Entry 7E7B (electron microscopy, 2.60 A resolution); this record covers chains B and C of the 3 polymer chains in the assembly.

Chain B (and C):
Name: Spike glycoprotein, Collagen alpha-1(I) chain
Organism: Severe acute respiratory syndrome coronavirus 2
Notes: chain C of this document is another copy of the same molecule, construct and numbering; everything in this record applies to it too
UniProtKB: chimeric construct of P0DTC2, P02452: residues 1-1211 from P0DTC2 (SPIKE_SARS2) positions 1-1211 (same numbers); residues 1214-1520 from P02452 positions 1156-1462 (UniProt number = residue number - 58)
Chain sequence (1520 residues; each row starts with the number of its first residue):
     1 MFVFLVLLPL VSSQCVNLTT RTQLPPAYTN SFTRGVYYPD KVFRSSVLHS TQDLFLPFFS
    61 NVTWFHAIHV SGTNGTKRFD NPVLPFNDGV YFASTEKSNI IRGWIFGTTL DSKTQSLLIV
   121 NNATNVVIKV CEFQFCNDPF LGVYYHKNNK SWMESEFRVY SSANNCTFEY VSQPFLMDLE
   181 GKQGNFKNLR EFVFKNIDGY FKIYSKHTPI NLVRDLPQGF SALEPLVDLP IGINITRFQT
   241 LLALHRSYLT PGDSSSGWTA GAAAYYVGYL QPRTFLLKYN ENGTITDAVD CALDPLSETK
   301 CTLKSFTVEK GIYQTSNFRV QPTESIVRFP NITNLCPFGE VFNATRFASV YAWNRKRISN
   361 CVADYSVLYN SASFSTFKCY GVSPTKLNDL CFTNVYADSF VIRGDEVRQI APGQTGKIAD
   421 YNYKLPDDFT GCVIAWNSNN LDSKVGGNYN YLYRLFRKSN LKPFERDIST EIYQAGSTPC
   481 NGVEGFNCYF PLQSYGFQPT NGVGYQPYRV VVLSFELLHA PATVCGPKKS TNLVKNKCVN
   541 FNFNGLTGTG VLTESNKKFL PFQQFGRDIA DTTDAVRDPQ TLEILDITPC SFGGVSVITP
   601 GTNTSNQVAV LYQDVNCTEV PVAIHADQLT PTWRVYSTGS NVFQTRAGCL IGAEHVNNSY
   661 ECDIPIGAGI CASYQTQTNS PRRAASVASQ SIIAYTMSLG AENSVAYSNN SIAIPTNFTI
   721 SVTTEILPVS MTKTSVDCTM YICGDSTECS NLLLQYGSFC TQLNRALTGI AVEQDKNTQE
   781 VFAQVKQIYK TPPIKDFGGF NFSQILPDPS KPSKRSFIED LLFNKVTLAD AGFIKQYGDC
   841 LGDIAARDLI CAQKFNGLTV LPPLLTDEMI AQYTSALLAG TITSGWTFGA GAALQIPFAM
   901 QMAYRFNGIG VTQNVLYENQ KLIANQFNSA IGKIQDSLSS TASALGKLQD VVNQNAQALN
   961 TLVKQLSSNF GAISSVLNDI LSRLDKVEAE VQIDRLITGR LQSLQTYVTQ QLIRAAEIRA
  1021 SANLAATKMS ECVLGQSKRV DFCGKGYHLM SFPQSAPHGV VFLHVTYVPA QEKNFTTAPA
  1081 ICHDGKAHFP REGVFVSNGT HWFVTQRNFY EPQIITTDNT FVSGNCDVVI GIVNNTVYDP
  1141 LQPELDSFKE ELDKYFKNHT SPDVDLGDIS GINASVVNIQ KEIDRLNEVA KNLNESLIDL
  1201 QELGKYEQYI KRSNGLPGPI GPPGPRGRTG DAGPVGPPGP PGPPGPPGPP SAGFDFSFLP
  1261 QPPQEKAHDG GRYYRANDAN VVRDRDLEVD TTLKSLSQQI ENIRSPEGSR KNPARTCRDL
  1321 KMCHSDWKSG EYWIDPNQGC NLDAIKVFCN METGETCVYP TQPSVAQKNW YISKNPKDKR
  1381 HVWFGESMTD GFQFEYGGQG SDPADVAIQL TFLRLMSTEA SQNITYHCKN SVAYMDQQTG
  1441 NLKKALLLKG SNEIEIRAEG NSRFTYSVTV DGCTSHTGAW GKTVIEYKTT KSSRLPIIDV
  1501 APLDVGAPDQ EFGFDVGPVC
Not modelled in the structure: 1-13, 71-75, 618-632, 677-688, 1148-1520
Differences from the reference sequence: engineered mutation Ala-685 (Arg in P0DTC2); linker (1212-1213); variant Asn-1277 (Asp1219 in P02452), Lys-1449 (Gln1391 in P02452), Ser-1492 (Thr1434 in P02452)
Swiss-Prot annotation at these positions:
  - region: Asn-280 to Cys-301 (Putative superantigen), Arg-403 to Asp-405 (Integrin-binding motif), Asn-448 to Phe-456 (Immunodominant HLA epitope recognized by the CD8+), Pro-681 to Ala-684 (Putative superantigen), Ser-816 to Tyr-837 (Fusion peptide 1), Lys-835 to Phe-855 (Fusion peptide 2), Asp-1163 to Glu-1202 (Heptad repeat 2), Ser-1251 to Ala-1276 (Nonhelical region (C-terminal))
  - site: Arg-815, Ser-816 (Cleavage)
  - glycosylation: Asn-17 (N-linked (GlcNAc...) (complex) asparagine), Asn-61 (N-linked (GlcNAc...) (hybrid) asparagine), Asn-74 (N-linked (GlcNAc...) (complex) asparagine), Asn-122 (N-linked (GlcNAc...) (hybrid) asparagine), Asn-149 (N-linked (GlcNAc...) (complex) asparagine), Asn-165 (N-linked (GlcNAc...) (complex) asparagine), Asn-234 (N-linked (GlcNAc...) (high mannose) asparagine), Asn-282 (N-linked (GlcNAc...) (complex) asparagine), Thr-323 (O-linked (GalNAc) threonine), Ser-325 (O-linked (HexNAc...) serine), Asn-331 (N-linked (GlcNAc...) (complex) asparagine), Asn-343 (N-linked (GlcNAc...) (complex) asparagine), Asn-603 (N-linked (GlcNAc...) (hybrid) asparagine), Asn-616 (N-linked (GlcNAc...) (complex) asparagine), Asn-657 (N-linked (GlcNAc...) (complex) asparagine), Thr-676 (O-linked (GlcNAc...) threonine), Thr-678 (O-linked (GlcNAc...) threonine), Asn-709 (N-linked (GlcNAc...) (high mannose) asparagine), Asn-717 (N-linked (GlcNAc...) (hybrid) asparagine), Asn-801 (N-linked (GlcNAc...) (hybrid) asparagine) and 7 more in UniProt
  - binding site (Ca(2+)): Asp-1335, Asn-1337, Gln-1338, Cys-1340, Asp-1343
  - modified residue: Pro-1217 (4-hydroxyproline), Pro-1222 (3-hydroxyproline), Pro-1223 (4-hydroxyproline), Pro-1237 (3-hydroxyproline), Pro-1238 (4-hydroxyproline), Pro-1240 (3-hydroxyproline), Pro-1241 (4-hydroxyproline), Pro-1243 (3-hydroxyproline), Pro-1244 (4-hydroxyproline), Pro-1247 (4-hydroxyproline), Pro-1250 (4-hydroxyproline), Lys-1266 (Allysine)
Cystine bridges: Cys-15/Cys-136, Cys-131/Cys-166, Cys-291/Cys-301, Cys-336/Cys-361, Cys-379/Cys-432, Cys-391/Cys-525, Cys-480/Cys-488, Cys-538/Cys-590, Cys-617/Cys-649, Cys-662/Cys-671, Cys-738/Cys-760, Cys-743/Cys-749, Cys-840/Cys-851, Cys-1032/Cys-1043, Cys-1082/Cys-1126
Glycans and other covalent adducts: N-acetylglucosamine (NAG) linked to Asn-17, Asn-61, Asn-122, Asn-149, Asn-165, Asn-234, Asn-282, Asn-331, Asn-343, Asn-603, Asn-616, Asn-657, Asn-709, Asn-717, Asn-801, Asn-1074, Asn-1098, Asn-1134
Ligand contacts:
  - Elaidic acid (ELA), molecule 1: Cys-336, Pro-337, Phe-338, Val-341, Phe-342, Ile-358, Ala-363, Tyr-365, Leu-368, Tyr-369, Phe-374, Phe-377, Leu-387, Phe-392, Val-395, Ile-434, Leu-513, Phe-515, Val-524
  - Elaidic acid (ELA), molecule 2: Arg-408, Gln-409, Thr-415, Gly-416
  - Polysorbate 80 (VCG; 2-hydroxyethyl 2-deoxy-3,5-bis-O-(2-hydroxyethyl)-6-O-(2-{[(9E)-octadec-9-enoyl]oxy}ethyl)-alpha-L-xylo-hexofuranoside), molecule 1: Ile-101, Trp-104, Ile-119, Asn-121, Val-126, Ile-128, Phe-168, Tyr-170, Ser-172, Phe-175, Met-177, Arg-190, Phe-192, Ile-203, Leu-226, Val-227, Asp-228, Leu-229, Pro-230
  - Polysorbate 80 (VCG), molecule 2: Arg-355, Lys-356, Arg-357, Tyr-396
Reported in the primary citation:
  - post-translational modification sites: Asn-17
  - binding site for Polysorbate 80: Asn-121, Phe-175, Met-177, Arg-190
  - binding site for Elaidic acid: Arg-408

Interface between chain B and chain C:
Residue-residue contacts (233):
  Gln-52(B) / Asn-751(C)
  Gln-52(B) / Leu-754(C)
  Gln-314(B) / Ser-735(C)
  Gln-314(B) / Leu-861(C)
  Ser-316(B) / Asp-737(C)
  Asn-317(B) / Asp-737(C)  hydrogen bond (backbone-side chain)
  Asn-317(B) / Met-740(C)
  Asn-317(B) / Gly-857(C)
  Arg-319(B) / Asp-737(C)  salt bridge
  Arg-319(B) / Thr-739(C)
  Arg-319(B) / Met-740(C)
  Arg-319(B) / Gly-744(C)
  Arg-355(B) / Tyr-200(C)  hydrogen bond
  Arg-355(B) / Pro-230(C)
  Gly-381(B) / Arg-983(C)  hydrogen bond (backbone-side chain)
  Val-382(B) / Arg-983(C)
  Ser-383(B) / Arg-983(C)  hydrogen bond (backbone-backbone)
  Ser-383(B) / Leu-984(C)
  Ser-383(B) / Asp-985(C)  hydrogen bond (side chain-backbone)
  Ser-383(B) / Glu-988(C)  hydrogen bond
  Thr-385(B) / Asp-985(C)
  Lys-386(B) / Leu-981(C)
  Lys-386(B) / Ser-982(C)
  Lys-386(B) / Arg-983(C)
  Lys-386(B) / Leu-984(C)
  Leu-390(B) / Ser-982(C)
  Tyr-396(B) / Tyr-200(C)
  Tyr-396(B) / Pro-230(C)
  Arg-403(B) / Ser-373(C)  hydrogen bond
  Asp-405(B) / Ser-373(C)  hydrogen bond
  Asp-405(B) / Phe-374(C)
  Asp-405(B) / Ser-375(C)
  Arg-408(B) / Phe-374(C)  hydrogen bond (side chain-backbone)
  Arg-408(B) / Ser-375(C)
  Arg-408(B) / Phe-377(C)
  Gly-413(B) / Pro-384(C)
  Gly-413(B) / Thr-385(C)
  Gln-414(B) / Thr-385(C)
  Thr-415(B) / Tyr-365(C)  hydrogen bond
  Thr-415(B) / Tyr-369(C)
  Thr-415(B) / Phe-377(C)
  Thr-415(B) / Pro-384(C)
  Gly-416(B) / Tyr-369(C)
  Lys-417(B) / Tyr-369(C)
  Asp-420(B) / Tyr-369(C)  hydrogen bond
  Tyr-421(B) / Tyr-369(C)  hydrophobic
  Pro-426(B) / Asp-198(C)
  Leu-455(B) / Tyr-369(C)
  Leu-455(B) / Asn-370(C)
  Pro-463(B) / Asp-198(C)
  Pro-463(B) / Gly-199(C)
  Phe-464(B) / Asp-198(C)
  Phe-464(B) / Gly-199(C)
  Phe-464(B) / Gly-232(C)
  Glu-465(B) / Gly-232(C)
  Glu-465(B) / Asn-234(C)
  Arg-466(B) / Ile-231(C)
  Arg-466(B) / Gly-232(C)  hydrogen bond (backbone-backbone)
  Ile-468(B) / Gln-115(C)
  Ile-468(B) / Glu-132(C)
  Ile-468(B) / Asn-165(C)
  Ser-469(B) / Lys-113(C)
  Glu-471(B) / Lys-113(C)
  Val-503(B) / Val-503(C)  hydrophobic
  Tyr-505(B) / Ser-373(C)
  Leu-517(B) / Arg-983(C)
  Leu-518(B) / Asp-979(C)
  Leu-518(B) / Ser-982(C)
  Gly-545(B) / Ser-982(C)
  Leu-546(B) / Ser-982(C)
  Thr-547(B) / Asn-978(C)
  Thr-547(B) / Ser-982(C)  hydrogen bond
  Gly-548(B) / Asn-978(C)
  Val-551(B) / Tyr-837(C)
  Lys-557(B) / Phe-43(C)
  Lys-557(B) / Asp-843(C)
  Lys-558(B) / Phe-43(C)
  Phe-559(B) / Phe-43(C)  hydrophobic
  Leu-560(B) / Glu-224(C)
  Phe-562(B) / Lys-41(C)
  Phe-562(B) / Glu-224(C)
  Phe-562(B) / Pro-225(C)
  Gln-563(B) / Lys-41(C)
  Gln-563(B) / Val-42(C)
  Gln-563(B) / Phe-43(C)
  Phe-565(B) / Val-42(C)
  Phe-565(B) / Phe-43(C)  hydrogen bond (backbone-backbone)
  Gly-566(B) / Phe-43(C)
  Arg-567(B) / Val-42(C)
  Arg-567(B) / Phe-43(C)  hydrogen bond (backbone-backbone)
  Ile-569(B) / Val-47(C)  hydrophobic
  Ile-569(B) / Val-963(C)  hydrophobic
  Ile-569(B) / Ser-967(C)
  Ala-570(B) / Leu-966(C)
  Ala-570(B) / Ser-967(C)
  Asp-571(B) / Ser-975(C)
  Asp-571(B) / Val-976(C)
  Asp-574(B) / Ala-846(C)
  Asp-586(B) / Asp-843(C)
  Thr-588(B) / Tyr-837(C)
  Thr-588(B) / Leu-841(C)
  Thr-588(B) / Gly-842(C)
  Thr-588(B) / Phe-855(C)
  Pro-589(B) / Tyr-837(C)  hydrogen bond (backbone-side chain)
  Pro-589(B) / Phe-855(C)  hydrophobic
  Cys-590(B) / Asp-745(C)
  Ser-591(B) / Met-740(C)
  Ser-591(B) / Asp-745(C)  hydrogen bond
  Ser-591(B) / Phe-855(C)
  Phe-592(B) / Lys-835(C)
  Phe-592(B) / Gln-836(C)
  Phe-592(B) / Tyr-837(C)  hydrophobic
  Phe-592(B) / Cys-840(C)  hydrophobic
  Phe-592(B) / Lys-854(C)
  Phe-592(B) / Phe-855(C)  hydrophobic
  Gln-613(B) / Leu-861(C)
  Asp-614(B) / Phe-833(C)
  Asp-614(B) / Ile-834(C)
  Asp-614(B) / Lys-835(C)
  Asp-614(B) / Gln-836(C)
  Asp-614(B) / Lys-854(C)  salt bridge
  Asn-616(B) / Gln-836(C)
  Arg-634(B) / Tyr-837(C)
  Gln-644(B) / Ile-834(C)
  Thr-645(B) / Ile-834(C)
  Arg-646(B) / Gly-832(C)
  Arg-646(B) / Ile-834(C)
  Arg-646(B) / Thr-866(C)
  Arg-646(B) / Glu-868(C)  salt bridge
  Ala-647(B) / Pro-862(C)  hydrophobic
  Gly-648(B) / Ile-834(C)
  Pro-665(B) / Leu-864(C)  hydrophobic
  Gly-667(B) / Pro-863(C)
  Gly-667(B) / Leu-864(C)
  Ala-668(B) / Pro-863(C)  hydrogen bond (backbone-backbone)
  Ala-668(B) / Leu-864(C)
  Ala-668(B) / Thr-866(C)
  Gly-669(B) / Leu-864(C)  hydrogen bond (backbone-backbone)
  Gly-669(B) / Met-869(C)
  Ile-670(B) / Leu-864(C)
  Thr-696(B) / Met-869(C)
  Met-697(B) / Leu-864(C)  hydrophobic
  Met-697(B) / Met-869(C)  hydrophobic
  Leu-699(B) / Met-869(C)
  Leu-699(B) / Gln-872(C)
  Leu-699(B) / Tyr-873(C)  hydrogen bond (backbone-side chain)
  Gly-700(B) / Lys-786(C)
  Ala-701(B) / Lys-786(C)
  Ala-701(B) / Gln-787(C)
  Ala-701(B) / Ile-788(C)  hydrogen bond (backbone-backbone)
  Glu-702(B) / Ile-788(C)
  Asn-703(B) / Gln-787(C)  hydrogen bond
  Asn-703(B) / Ile-788(C)  hydrogen bond (backbone-backbone)
  Asn-703(B) / Tyr-789(C)
  Asn-703(B) / Lys-790(C)  hydrogen bond (backbone-backbone)
  Val-705(B) / Tyr-789(C)  hydrophobic
  Val-705(B) / Thr-883(C)
  Val-705(B) / Gln-895(C)
  Ala-706(B) / Gln-895(C)
  Tyr-707(B) / Asp-796(C)  hydrogen bond (side chain-backbone)
  Tyr-707(B) / Phe-797(C)
  Tyr-707(B) / Thr-883(C)
  Tyr-707(B) / Ile-896(C)
  Tyr-707(B) / Pro-897(C)  hydrophobic
  Tyr-707(B) / Phe-898(C)  hydrogen bond (side chain-backbone)
  Ser-708(B) / Pro-897(C)
  Asn-709(B) / Pro-897(C)
  Asn-710(B) / Pro-897(C)
  Ser-711(B) / Gln-895(C)  hydrogen bond
  Ser-711(B) / Ile-896(C)
  Ser-711(B) / Pro-897(C)
  Ile-712(B) / Gln-895(C)
  Ala-713(B) / Leu-894(C)
  Ala-713(B) / Gln-895(C)  hydrogen bond (backbone-backbone)
  Pro-715(B) / Leu-894(C)  hydrophobic
  Gln-957(B) / Arg-765(C)
  Thr-961(B) / Ser-758(C)
  Thr-961(B) / Arg-765(C)
  Gln-965(B) / Ser-758(C)
  Gln-965(B) / Phe-759(C)
  Gln-965(B) / Gln-762(C)  hydrogen bond
  Ser-968(B) / Gln-755(C)  hydrogen bond (side chain-backbone)
  Ser-968(B) / Phe-759(C)
  Asn-969(B) / Gln-755(C)
  Phe-970(B) / Tyr-756(C)  hydrogen bond (backbone-side chain)
  Phe-970(B) / Phe-759(C)  hydrophobic
  Gly-971(B) / Tyr-756(C)
  Gly-971(B) / Asp-994(C)
  Asp-985(B) / Gly-413(C)
  Lys-986(B) / Asp-427(C)
  Gln-1002(B) / Phe-759(C)
  Ser-1003(B) / Phe-759(C)
  Thr-1006(B) / Gln-762(C)
  Thr-1006(B) / Gln-1005(C)
  Thr-1009(B) / Thr-1009(C)
  Gln-1010(B) / Gln-762(C)
  Ile-1013(B) / Leu-1012(C)  hydrophobic
  Ile-1013(B) / Ile-1013(C)  hydrophobic
  Glu-1017(B) / Glu-773(C)
  Glu-1017(B) / Arg-1019(C)  salt bridge
  Arg-1039(B) / Glu-1031(C)  salt bridge
  Arg-1039(B) / Arg-1039(C)
  Val-1040(B) / Ser-1030(C)
  Val-1040(B) / Glu-1031(C)
  Val-1040(B) / Leu-1034(C)
  Val-1040(B) / Gly-1035(C)
  Asp-1041(B) / Gly-889(C)
  Asp-1041(B) / Ser-1030(C)
  Asp-1041(B) / Leu-1034(C)
  Lys-1045(B) / Gly-889(C)
  Gly-1046(B) / Ala-890(C)
  Tyr-1047(B) / Trp-886(C)
  Tyr-1047(B) / Ala-890(C)
  Glu-1072(B) / Ala-892(C)
  Glu-1072(B) / Leu-894(C)
  Asn-1074(B) / Gln-895(C)  hydrogen bond
  Thr-1077(B) / Met-900(C)
  Ala-1078(B) / Met-900(C)
  Pro-1079(B) / Tyr-917(C)  hydrophobic
  Phe-1089(B) / Gln-913(C)
  Phe-1089(B) / Asn-914(C)
  Phe-1089(B) / Tyr-917(C)  hydrophobic
  Pro-1090(B) / Gln-913(C)  hydrogen bond (backbone-side chain)
  Val-1094(B) / Met-900(C)  hydrophobic
  Val-1094(B) / Tyr-904(C)
  Arg-1107(B) / Tyr-904(C)  hydrogen bond
  Arg-1107(B) / Asn-907(C)
  Ser-1123(B) / Asn-914(C)  hydrogen bond
  Ser-1123(B) / Glu-918(C)
  Val-1128(B) / Glu-918(C)
  Ile-1130(B) / Gln-920(C)
  Leu-1141(B) / Leu-1141(C)  hydrophobic
  Leu-1145(B) / Leu-1145(C)  hydrophobic
Other interface residues (no listed pair), chain B (150 interface residues in all): Thr-302, Asp-428, Thr-430, Phe-456, Gln-493, His-519, Ala-520, Thr-549, Thr-553, Asn-556, Gln-564, Asp-568, Thr-572, Val-615, Cys-662, Ile-666, Cys-671, Ser-704, Val-987, Val-1068, Pro-1069, Phe-1121, Val-1129
Other interface residues (no listed pair), chain C (138 interface residues in all): Asp-40, Arg-44, Ser-45, Thr-167, Asp-228, Ile-233, Ser-366, Ser-371, Thr-376, Thr-761, Ala-766, Thr-859, Leu-865, Gly-891, Ala-893, Thr-912, Lys-964, Thr-1027, Glu-1111, Glu-1144

Overview:
Chain B and chain C form an interface of 150 and 138 residues respectively; the contacts include 35 hydrogen
bonds and 5 salt bridges. Polar pairs include Arg-319(B)/Asp-737(C), Asp-614(B)/Lys-854(C) and
Arg-646(B)/Glu-868(C). The paper reports a binding site for Polysorbate 80 at Asn-121(B), Phe-175(B) and
Met-177(B) among others; a binding site for Elaidic acid at Arg-408(B).
Chain B and chain C are both Spike glycoprotein, Collagen alpha-1(I) chain (Severe acute respiratory syndrome
coronavirus 2); the structure, Cryo-EM structure of the SARS-CoV-2 furin site mutant S-Trimer from a subunit
vaccine candidate, was determined by electron microscopy, deposited together with 7E7D.
